Entry 1BIL (X-ray diffraction, 2.40 A resolution); this record covers chains A and B.

== Chain A ==
Protein: Renin
From: Homo sapiens
Notes: EC 3.4.23.15
UniProt: P00797 (RENI_HUMAN); the construct lacks a stretch of the UniProt sequence and is renumbered around it, so the offset changes along the chain: -2 to 46 = UniProt 70-118; 47-97 = UniProt 121-171; 99-160 = UniProt 172-233; 161-240 = UniProt 238-317; 2 more segments
Chain sequence (337 residues; row label = number of the first residue in the row; note: 2 numbers in that range are skipped by the numbering (no residue carries them; nothing is unmodelled there); a row labelled like 46A-46B holds insertion residues (46A, then the next letters in order); numbers below 1 keep their minus sign (Gly-2 is residue -2)):
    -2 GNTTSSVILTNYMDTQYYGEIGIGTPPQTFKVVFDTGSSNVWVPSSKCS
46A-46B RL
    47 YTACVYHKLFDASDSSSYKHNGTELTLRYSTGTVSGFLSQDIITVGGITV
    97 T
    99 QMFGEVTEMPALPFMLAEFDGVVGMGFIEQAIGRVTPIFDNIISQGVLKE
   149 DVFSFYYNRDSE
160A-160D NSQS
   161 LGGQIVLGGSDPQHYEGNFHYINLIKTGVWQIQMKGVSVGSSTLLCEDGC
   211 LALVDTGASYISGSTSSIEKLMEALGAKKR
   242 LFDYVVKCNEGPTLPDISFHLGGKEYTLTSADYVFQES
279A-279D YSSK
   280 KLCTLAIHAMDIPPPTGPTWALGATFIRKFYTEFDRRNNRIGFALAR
Unresolved in the structure: 160A-160C
Disulfides: Cys45-Cys50, Cys206-Cys210, Cys249-Cys282
Small-molecule neighbours: P2-P3 butanediamide renin inhibitor (1) (0IU; (2S)-2-[(2-amino-1,3-thiazol-4-yl)methyl]-N~1~-[(1S,2R,3R)-1-(cyclohexylmethyl)-2,3-dihydroxy-5-methylhexyl]-N~4~-[2-(d imethylamino)-2-oxoethyl]-N~4~-[(1S)-1-phenylethyl]butanediamide): Thr12, Gln13, Val30, Asp32, Gly34, Tyr75, Ser76, Thr77, Pro111, Phe112, Leu114, Ala115, Phe117, Val120, Leu213, Asp215, Gly217, Ala218, Ser219, Tyr220, Ile221, Ser222, His287, Met289, Ile291, Ala300

== Chain B ==
Protein: Renin
From: Homo sapiens
Notes: EC 3.4.23.15
UniProt: P00797 (RENI_HUMAN); the construct lacks a stretch of the UniProt sequence and is renumbered around it, so the offset changes along the chain: -2 to 46 = UniProt 70-118; 47-97 = UniProt 121-171; 99-159 = UniProt 172-232; 161-240 = UniProt 238-317; 2 more segments
Chain sequence (337 residues; row label = number of the first residue in the row; note: 3 numbers in that range are skipped by the numbering (no residue carries them; nothing is unmodelled there); a row labelled like 46A-46B holds insertion residues (46A, then the next letters in order); numbers below 1 keep their minus sign (Gly-2 is residue -2)):
    -2 GNTTSSVILTNYMDTQYYGEIGIGTPPQTFKVVFDTGSSNVWVPSSKCS
46A-46B RL
    47 YTACVYHKLFDASDSSSYKHNGTELTLRYSTGTVSGFLSQDIITVGGITV
    97 T
    99 QMFGEVTEMPALPFMLAEFDGVVGMGFIEQAIGRVTPIFDNIISQGVLKE
   149 DVFSFYYNRDS
159A-159D ENSQ
  160D S
   161 LGGQIVLGGSDPQHYEGNFHYINLIKTGVWQIQMKGVSVGSSTLLCEDGC
   211 LALVDTGASYISGSTSSIEKLMEALGAKKR
   242 LFDYVVKCNEGPTLPDISFHLGGKEYTLTSADYVFQES
279A-279D YSSK
   280 KLCTLAIHAMDIPPPTGPTWALGATFIRKFYTEFDRRNNRIGFALAR
Unresolved in the structure: 159A-159D
Disulfides: Cys45-Cys50, Cys206-Cys210, Cys249-Cys282
Small-molecule neighbours: P2-P3 butanediamide renin inhibitor (1) (0IU; (2S)-2-[(2-amino-1,3-thiazol-4-yl)methyl]-N~1~-[(1S,2R,3R)-1-(cyclohexylmethyl)-2,3-dihydroxy-5-methylhexyl]-N~4~-[2-(d imethylamino)-2-oxoethyl]-N~4~-[(1S)-1-phenylethyl]butanediamide): Thr12, Gln13, Val30, Asp32, Gly34, Tyr75, Ser76, Thr77, Pro111, Phe112, Leu114, Ala115, Phe117, Leu213, Asp215, Gly217, Ala218, Ser219, Tyr220, Ile221, Ser222, His287, Met289, Ile291, Thr295, Ala300

== Chain A / chain B interface ==
Contacting residue pairs - 19 pairs, chain A then chain B:
  Arg157(A) with Ile5(B)
  Glu160(A) with Ser159(B), hydrogen bond
  Glu176(A) with Ser2(B); Ser3(B), hydrogen bond (side chain-backbone); Gly92(B)
  Pro253(A) with Tyr9(B), hydrophobic; Glu116(B)
  Thr254(A) with Glu116(B)
  Thr270(A) with Glu17(B); Lys28(B)
  Ala272(A) with Thr7(B)
  Asp273(A) with Glu17(B)
  Tyr279A(A) with Asn8(B); Tyr9(B), hydrophobic; Met10(B), hydrophobic; Asp158(B)
  Lys308(A) with Glu17(B), salt bridge
  Arg326(A) with Thr1(B), hydrogen bond (side chain-backbone); Ser3(B)
Also at the interface, not in a pair above, chain A (16 interface residues in all): Gly177, Asp257, Ser271, Leu324, Ala325
Also at the interface, not in a pair above, chain B (19 interface residues in all): Thr26, Lys54, Gly93, Ser160D, Leu161

== Summary ==
Chain A and chain B form an interface of 16 and 19 residues respectively, with 3 hydrogen bonds and 1 salt
bridge. Polar pairs include Lys308(A)-Glu17(B), Glu160(A)-Ser159(B) and Glu176(A)-Ser3(B). Ligands of chain A:
P2-P3 butanediamide renin inhibitor (1).
Both chains are Renin (Homo sapiens). Entry 1BIL (Crystallographic studies on the binding modes of P2-P3
butanediamide renin inhibitors) was determined by X-ray diffraction (same publication as 1BIM).
